Entry 1UBZ (X-ray diffraction, 2.00 A resolution); this record covers chain A.

Chain A:
Molecule: Lysozyme C
Organism: Homo sapiens
Notes: EC 3.2.1.17
UniProtKB: P00695 (LYC_HUMAN); residues 1-130 here correspond to UniProt positions 19-148 (UniProt number = residue number + 18)
Sequence (130 residues; each row starts with the number of its first residue):
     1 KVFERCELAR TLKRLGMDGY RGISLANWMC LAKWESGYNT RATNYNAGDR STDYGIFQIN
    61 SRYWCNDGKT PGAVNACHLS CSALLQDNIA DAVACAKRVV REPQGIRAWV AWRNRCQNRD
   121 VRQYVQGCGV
Differences from the reference sequence: engineered mutation Glu102 (Asp120 in P00695)
Disulfide bonds: Cys6-Cys128, Cys30-Cys116, Cys65-Cys81, Cys77-Cys95
Covalently attached groups: glycerol (GOL) linked to Glu35, Asp53

In short:
Chain A is Lysozyme C (Homo sapiens); the structure, Crystal structure of Glu102-mutant human lysozyme doubly
labeled with 2',3'-epoxypropyl beta-glycoside of N-acetyllactosamine, was determined by X-ray diffraction
together with 1UC0 from the same study.
